Entry 8R4X (X-ray diffraction, 1.54 A resolution); this record covers chain A.

# Chain A
Molecule: Chitinase-3-like protein 1
From: Homo sapiens
UniProt: P36222 (CH3L1_HUMAN); numbering as in UniProt (aligned over 1-383)
Chain sequence (383 residues; row label = number of the first residue in the row):
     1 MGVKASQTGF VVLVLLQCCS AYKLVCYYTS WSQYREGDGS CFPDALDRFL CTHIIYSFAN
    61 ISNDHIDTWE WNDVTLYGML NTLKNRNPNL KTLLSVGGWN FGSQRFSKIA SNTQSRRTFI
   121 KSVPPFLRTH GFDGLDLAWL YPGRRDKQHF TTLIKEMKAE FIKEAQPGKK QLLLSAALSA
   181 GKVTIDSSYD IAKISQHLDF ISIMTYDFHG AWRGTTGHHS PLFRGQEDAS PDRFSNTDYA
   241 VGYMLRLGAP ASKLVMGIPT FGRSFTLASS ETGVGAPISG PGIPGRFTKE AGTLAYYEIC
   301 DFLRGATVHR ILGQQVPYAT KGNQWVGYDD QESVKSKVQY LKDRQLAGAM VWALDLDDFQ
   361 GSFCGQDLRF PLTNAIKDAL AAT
Unresolved in the structure: 1-21
Curated features (UniProtKB/Swiss-Prot):
  - region: Gln-324 to Val-338 (Important for AKT1 activation and IL8 production)
  - binding site (chitin): Glu-70, Trp-71, Gly-97 to Asn-100, Tyr-141, Met-204 to Asp-207, Arg-263, Trp-352
  - glycosylation: Asn-60 (N-linked (GlcNAc...) asparagine)
Disulfides: Cys-26/Cys-51, Cys-300/Cys-364
Covalently attached groups: N-acetylglucosamine (NAG) linked to Asn-60
Ligand contacts: XZ0 ((2S,5S)-4-[1-(4-chloranylpyridin-2-yl)piperidin-4-yl]-5-[(4-chlorophenyl)methyl]-2-methyl-morpholine): Tyr-27, Phe-58, Ser-95, Trp-99, Ala-138, Leu-140, Ala-177, Met-204, Tyr-206, Asp-207, Phe-261, Arg-263, Thr-288, Glu-290, Thr-293, Leu-294, Ala-295, Met-350, Trp-352, Leu-356

# In short
Chain A binds compound XZ0. N-acetylglucosamine is covalently linked to Asn-60. UniProt lists 13
chitin-binding residues.
Chain A is Chitinase-3-like protein 1 (Homo sapiens); the structure, Structure of Chitinase-3-like protein 1
in complex with inhibitor 30, was determined by X-ray diffraction (same publication as 8R41 and 8R42).
